Entry 6FFZ (X-ray diffraction, 1.71 A resolution); this record covers chains A and C of the 4 polymer chains in the assembly.

Chain A (and C):
Molecule: Alcohol dehydrogenase
Source organism: Rhodococcus sp. M8
Notes: chain C of this document is another copy of the same molecule, construct and numbering; everything in this record applies to it too
Reference sequence: A0A1Q8I6M1 (A0A1Q8I6M1_9NOCA); residues 1-345 here = UniProt positions 1-345
Chain sequence (352 residues; row label = number of the first residue in the row):
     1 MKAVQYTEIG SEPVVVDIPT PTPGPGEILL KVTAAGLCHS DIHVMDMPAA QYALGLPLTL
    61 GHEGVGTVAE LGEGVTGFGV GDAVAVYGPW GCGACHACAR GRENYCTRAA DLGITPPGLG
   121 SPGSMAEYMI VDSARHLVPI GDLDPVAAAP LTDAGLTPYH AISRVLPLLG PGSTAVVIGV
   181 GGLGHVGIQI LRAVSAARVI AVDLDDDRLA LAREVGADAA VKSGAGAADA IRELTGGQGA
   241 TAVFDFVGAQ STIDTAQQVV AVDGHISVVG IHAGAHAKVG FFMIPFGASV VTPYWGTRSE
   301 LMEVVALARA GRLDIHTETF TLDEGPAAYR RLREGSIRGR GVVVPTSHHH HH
Unresolved in the structure: 347-352
Sequence notes: engineered mutation H43 (Phe in A0A1Q8I6M1), L54 (Tyr in A0A1Q8I6M1); expression tag (346-352)
Ion coordination: Zn2+ site 1: C38, H62, D153; Zn2+ site 2: C92, C95, C98, C106
Ligand contacts: NAD (nicotinamide-adenine-dinucleotide): C38, H39, S40, H43, D153, T157, I178, G179, V180, G181, G182, L183, V202, D203, L204, D205, R208, S223, F246, V247, S251, T252, V269, G270, I271, P293, Y294, W295, L332, G339, R340

Chain A / chain C interface:
Pairs across the interface (65):
  R102(A) with D263(C), salt bridge
  Y105(A) with V262(C), hydrophobic; D263(C); F286(C); G287(C)
  T107(A) with Q238(C)
  R164(A) with D263(C), salt bridge; G287(C), hydrogen bond (side chain-backbone)
  V262(A) with Y105(C), hydrophobic
  D263(A) with R102(C), salt bridge; Y105(C); R164(C), salt bridge
  V268(A) with F281(C)
  V269(A) with F281(C)
  G270(A) with F281(C)
  I271(A) with F281(C), hydrophobic
  A275(A) with G280(C)
  H276(A) with K278(C); V279(C); G280(C); M283(C)
  A277(A) with A277(C); K278(C); V279(C), hydrogen bond (backbone-backbone)
  K278(A) with H276(C); A277(C)
  V279(A) with H276(C); A277(C), hydrogen bond (backbone-backbone); V279(C), hydrophobic; V290(C), hydrophobic
  G280(A) with A275(C); H276(C); T292(C)
  F281(A) with V268(C); V269(C); G270(C); I271(C), hydrophobic; T292(C); P293(C)
  M283(A) with H276(C)
  I284(A) with T292(C)
  F286(A) with Y105(C); T292(C); Y294(C), hydrophobic
  G287(A) with Y105(C); R164(C), hydrogen bond (backbone-side chain); V291(C); T292(C), hydrogen bond (backbone-backbone)
  A288(A) with V291(C)
  S289(A) with V290(C); V291(C)
  V290(A) with V279(C), hydrophobic; S289(C); V290(C), hydrogen bond (backbone-backbone)
  V291(A) with G287(C); A288(C); S289(C)
  T292(A) with G280(C); F281(C); I284(C); P285(C); F286(C); G287(C), hydrogen bond (backbone-backbone)
  P293(A) with F281(C)
  Y294(A) with F286(C), hydrophobic
Interface residues without a listed pair, chain A (33 interface residues in all): Q51, Q238, G274, F282, P285
Interface residues without a listed pair, chain C (33 interface residues in all): Q51, T107, G274, F282

In short:
Chain A and chain C each contribute 33 residues to their interface, with 7 hydrogen bonds and 4 salt bridges.
Among the polar pairs are R102(A)-D263(C), R164(A)-D263(C) and R164(A)-G287(C). Bound to chain A: NAD. C38(A),
H62(A) and D153(A) form the Zn2+ site 1.
Chain A and chain C are both Alcohol dehydrogenase (Rhodococcus sp. M8); the structure, Crystal structure of
R. ruber ADH-A, mutant F43H, Y54L, was determined by X-ray diffraction (same publication as 6FFX).
